Entry 9FB0 (electron microscopy, 3.00 A resolution); this record covers chains E and F of the 7 polymer chains in the assembly.

== Chain E (and F) ==
Protein: Large T antigen
Organism: Betapolyomavirus macacae
Notes: EC 3.6.4.-; chain F of this document is another copy of the same molecule, construct and numbering; everything in this record applies to it too
Reference sequence: P03070 (LT_SV40); residue numbers follow UniProt; this construct covers 266-627
Chain sequence (362 residues; numbered 266 to 627; the number before each row is that of its first residue):
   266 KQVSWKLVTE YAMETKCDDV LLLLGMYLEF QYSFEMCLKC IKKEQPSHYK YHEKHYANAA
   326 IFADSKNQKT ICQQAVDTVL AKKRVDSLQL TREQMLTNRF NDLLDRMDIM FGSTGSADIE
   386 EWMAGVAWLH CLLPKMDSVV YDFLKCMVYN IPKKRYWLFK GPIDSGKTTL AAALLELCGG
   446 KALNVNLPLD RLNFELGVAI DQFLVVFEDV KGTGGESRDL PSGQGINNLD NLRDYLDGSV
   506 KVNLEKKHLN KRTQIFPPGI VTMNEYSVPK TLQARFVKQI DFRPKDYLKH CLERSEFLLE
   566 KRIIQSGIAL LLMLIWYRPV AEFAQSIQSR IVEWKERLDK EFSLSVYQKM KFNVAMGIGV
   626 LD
Swiss-Prot annotation at these positions:
  - binding site (Zn(2+)): Cys302, Cys305, His313, His317
  - binding site (ATP): Gly426 to Thr433
Small-molecule neighbours:
  - ATP (adenosine-5'-triphosphate), molecule 1: Trp393, Leu397, Pro427, Ile428, Asp429, Ser430, Gly431, Lys432, Thr433, Thr434, Glu473, Arg548, Pro549, Lys550, Asp551, Leu553, Lys554, Leu557
  - ATP, molecule 2: Lys418, Arg498, Asp499

== Chain E / chain F interface ==
Pairs across the interface (23; chain E residue first):
  Asp284(E) - Arg349(F)  salt bridge
  Leu286(E) - Asp342(F)
  Leu286(E) - Ala346(F)
  Leu286(E) - Arg349(F)
  Gly290(E) - Ala346(F)
  Gly290(E) - Val350(F)
  Met291(E) - Val350(F)
  Leu293(E) - Thr343(F)
  Gln310(E) - Gln354(F)  hydrogen bond
  Asp329(E) - Lys271(F)  salt bridge
  Ser330(E) - Gln339(F)  hydrogen bond (backbone-side chain)
  Lys331(E) - Gln267(F)  hydrogen bond
  Lys331(E) - Trp270(F)
  Lys331(E) - Gln339(F)
  Gln333(E) - Gln339(F)  hydrogen bond
  Lys334(E) - Asp342(F)  salt bridge
  Asp474(E) - Arg498(F)  salt bridge
  Lys512(E) - Glu510(F)
  His513(E) - His513(F)
  Glu565(E) - Ile416(F)
  Arg567(E) - Asn415(F)  hydrogen bond (side chain-backbone)
  Arg567(E) - Ile416(F)
  Arg567(E) - Pro417(F)
Also at the interface, not in a pair above, chain E (26 interface residues in all): Leu287, Leu289, Glu294, Ser312, Asn332, Ile428, Glu441, Lys446, Leu564, Gln570
Also at the interface, not in a pair above, chain F (22 interface residues in all): Leu345, Leu353, Ser504, Lys506, Lys516, Thr518

== Summary ==
26 residues of chain E and 22 residues of chain F are in contact; the contacts include 5 hydrogen bonds and 4
salt bridges. Polar contacts include Asp284(E)-Arg349(F), Asp329(E)-Lys271(F) and Lys334(E)-Asp342(F). Bound
to chain E: ATP.
Chain E and chain F are both Large T antigen (Betapolyomavirus macacae); the structure, Active SV40 LTAg
complex with DNA (3D variability component_002, frame_019), was determined by electron microscopy (same
publication as 9EVH, 9EVP, 9F3T, 9F3U, 9F5I, 9F73 and 14 further entries).
